Entry 5GAS (electron microscopy, 9.50 A resolution (very low resolution: no residue pairs are listed; an interface is given only as per-side residue counts)); this record covers chains C and E of the 26 polymer chains in the assembly.

Chain C:
Molecule: V-type ATP synthase alpha chain
Organism: Thermus thermophilus
Notes: EC 3.6.3.14
Reference sequence: Q56403 (VATA_THET8); numbering as in UniProt (aligned over 1-577)
Amino-acid sequence (577 residues; numbered 1 to 577; the number before each row is that of its first residue):
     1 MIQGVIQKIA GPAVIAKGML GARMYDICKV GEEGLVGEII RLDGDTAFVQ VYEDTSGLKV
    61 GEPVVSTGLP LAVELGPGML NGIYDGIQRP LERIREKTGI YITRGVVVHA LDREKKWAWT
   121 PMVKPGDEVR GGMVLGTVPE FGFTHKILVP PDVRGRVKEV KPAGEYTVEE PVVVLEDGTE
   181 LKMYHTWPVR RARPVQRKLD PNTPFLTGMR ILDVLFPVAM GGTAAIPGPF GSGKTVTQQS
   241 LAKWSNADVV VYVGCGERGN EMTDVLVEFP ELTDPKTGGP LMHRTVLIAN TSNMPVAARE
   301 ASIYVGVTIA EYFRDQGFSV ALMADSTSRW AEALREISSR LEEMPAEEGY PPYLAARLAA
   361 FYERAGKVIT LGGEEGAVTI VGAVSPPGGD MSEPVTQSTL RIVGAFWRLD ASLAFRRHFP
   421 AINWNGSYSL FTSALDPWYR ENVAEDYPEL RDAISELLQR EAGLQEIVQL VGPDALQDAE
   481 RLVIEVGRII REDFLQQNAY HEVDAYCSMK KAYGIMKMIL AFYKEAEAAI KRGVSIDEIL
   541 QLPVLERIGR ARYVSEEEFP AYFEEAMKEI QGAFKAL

Chain E:
Molecule: V-type ATP synthase beta chain
Organism: Thermus thermophilus
Reference sequence: Q72J73 (VATB_THET2); residue numbers follow UniProt; this construct covers 7-463
Amino-acid sequence (457 residues; row label = number of the first residue in the row):
     7 EYTGITYISG PLLFVENAKD LAYGAIVDIK DGTGRVRGGQ VIEVSEEYAV IQVFEETTGL
    67 DLATTSVSLV EDVARLGVSK EMLGRRFNGI GKPIDGLPPI TPEKRLPITG LPLNPVARRK
   127 PEQFIQTGIS TIDVMNTLVR GQKLPIFSGS GLPANEIAAQ IARQATVRPD LSGEGEKEEP
   187 FAVVFAAMGI TQRELSYFIQ EFERTGALSR SVLFLNKADD PTIERILTPR MALTVAEYLA
   247 FEHDYHVLVI LTDMTNYCEA LREIGAAREE IPGRRGYPGY MYTDLATIYE RAGVVEGKKG
   307 SVTQIPILSM PDDDRTHPIP DLTGYITEGQ IQLSRELHRK GIYPPIDPLP SLSRLMNNGV
   367 GKGKTREDHK QVSDQLYSAY ANGVDIRKLV AIIGEDALTE NDRRYLQFAD AFERFFINQG
   427 QQNRSIEESL QIAWALLSML PQGELKRISK DHIGKYY

How chain C and chain E interact:
At this resolution (10 A) residue pairs are not listed: 15 residues of chain C and 15 of chain E lie at the interface.

Summary:
Chain C and chain E each contribute 15 residues to their interface.
Here chain C is V-type ATP synthase alpha chain and chain E is V-type ATP synthase beta chain, both from
Thermus thermophilus. Entry 5GAS (Thermus thermophilus V/A-ATPase, conformation 2) was determined by electron
microscopy, deposited together with 5GAR.
